5JSA - chains D and E of the 6 polymer chains in the assembly; structure by X-ray diffraction, 6.31 A resolution (low resolution: residue-level contacts below are approximate; hydrogen-bond / salt-bridge calls are withheld).

# Chain D
Protein: gp41
Organism: Human immunodeficiency virus 1
Notes: fragment: modified HR1
Sequence (142 residues; numbered 512 to 653; the number before each row is that of its first residue):
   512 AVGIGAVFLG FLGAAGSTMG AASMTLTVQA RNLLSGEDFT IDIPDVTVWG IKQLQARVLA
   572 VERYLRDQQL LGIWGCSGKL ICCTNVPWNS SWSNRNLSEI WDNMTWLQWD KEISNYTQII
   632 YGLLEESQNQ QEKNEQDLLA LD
Disordered / not traced: 512-521
Disulfide bonds: Cys587-Cys593
Covalent attachments: N-acetylglucosamine (NAG) linked to Asn600; glycan linked to Asn626

# Chain E
Protein: broadly neutralizing antibody 8ANC195 heavy chain
Organism: Homo sapiens
Notes: antibody fragment or engineered binder
Sequence (238 residues; numbered 1 to 238; the number before each row is that of its first residue):
     1 QIHLVQSGTE VKKPGSSVTV SCKAYGVNTF GLYAVNWVRQ APGQSLEYIG QIWRWKSSAS
    61 HHFRGRVLIS AVDLTGSSPP ISSLEIKNLT SDDTAVYFCT TTSTYDKWSG LHHDGVMAFS
   121 SWGQGTLISV SAASTKGPSV FPLAPSSKST SGGTAALGCL VKDYFPEPVT VSWNSGALTS
   181 GVHTFPAVLQ SSGLYSLSSV VTVPSSSLGT QTYICNVNHK PSNTKVDKKV EPKSCDKT
Disordered / not traced: 148-152, 206-209, 234-238
Disulfide bonds: Cys22-Cys99, Cys159-Cys215

# Interface between chain D and chain E
Contacting residue pairs (9):
  Leu618(D) - Lys107(E)
  Leu618(D) - Trp108(E)
  Gln619(D) - Asp114(E)
  Asp621(D) - Trp108(E)
  Lys622(D) - Lys107(E)
  Lys622(D) - Trp108(E)
  Lys622(D) - Ser109(E)
  Lys622(D) - His112(E)
  Glu623(D) - His113(E)

# Overview
Chain D and chain E form an interface of 5 and 6 residues respectively. Covalently linked N-acetylglucosamine:
at Asn600(D) and Asn626(D).
Here chain D is gp41 (Human immunodeficiency virus 1) and chain E is broadly neutralizing antibody 8ANC195
heavy chain (Homo sapiens). Entry 5JSA (Uncleaved prefusion optimized gp140 trimer with an engineered
10-residue HR1 turn bound to broadly neutralizing antibodies ...) was determined by X-ray diffraction (same
publication as 5JS9).
